5JTO - chains C and G of the 8 polymer chains in the assembly; structure by solution NMR.

# Chain C
Name: Protein-export protein SecB
From: Escherichia coli O157:H7
UniProtKB: P0AG88 (SECB_ECO57); numbering as in UniProt (aligned over 1-155)
Chain sequence (155 residues; numbered 1 to 155; the number before each row is that of its first residue):
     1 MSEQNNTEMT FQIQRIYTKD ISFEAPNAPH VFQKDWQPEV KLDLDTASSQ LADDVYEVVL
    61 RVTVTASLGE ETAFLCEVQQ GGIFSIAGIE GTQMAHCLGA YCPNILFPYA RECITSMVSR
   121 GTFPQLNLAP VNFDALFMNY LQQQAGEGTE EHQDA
Reported in the primary citation:
  - mutagenesis - V40A/L42A/L44A (40-fold): decreased binding to Alkaline phosphatase (chain G)

# Chain G
Name: Alkaline phosphatase
From: Escherichia coli (strain K12)
Notes: EC 3.1.3.1
UniProtKB: P00634 (PPB_ECOLI); numbering as in UniProt (aligned over 271-310)
Chain sequence (40 residues; numbered 271 to 310; the number before each row is that of its first residue):
   271 ANQQKPLLGL FADGNMPVRW LGPKATYHGN IDKPAVTCTP

# How chain C and chain G interact
Pairs across the interface - 9 pairs, chain C then chain G:
  T10(C) - C308(G)
  F11(C) - T309(G)
  Q12(C) - V306(G)
  Q12(C) - T307(G)
  Q12(C) - C308(G)
  I13(C) - V306(G)
  R15(C) - I301(G)
  E147(C) - P310(G)
  G148(C) - P310(G)
Interface residues without a listed pair, chain C (8 interface residues in all): Q14
Interface residues without a listed pair, chain G (7 interface residues in all): K303

# Summary
Chain C and chain G form an interface of 8 and 7 residues respectively. The paper reports that V40A/L42A/L44A
of chain C reduce binding to Alkaline phosphatase (chain G).
Chain C is Protein-export protein SecB (Escherichia coli O157:H7) and chain G is Alkaline phosphatase
(Escherichia coli (strain K12)); the structure, The structure of chaperone SecB in complex with unstructured
proPhoA binding site d, was determined by solution NMR (same publication as 5JTL, 5JTM, 5JTN, 5JTP, 5JTQ and
5JTR).
